Entry 5Z23 (X-ray diffraction, 2.73 A resolution); this record covers chains G and I of the 10 polymer chains in the assembly.

Chain G:
Protein: Histone H2A type 1-B/E
Source organism: Homo sapiens
UniProt: P04908 (H2A1B_HUMAN); residues 0-129 here correspond to UniProt positions 1-130 (UniProt number = residue number + 1)
Sequence (167 residues; each row starts with the number of its first residue; numbers below 1 keep their minus sign (Gly-3 is residue -3)):
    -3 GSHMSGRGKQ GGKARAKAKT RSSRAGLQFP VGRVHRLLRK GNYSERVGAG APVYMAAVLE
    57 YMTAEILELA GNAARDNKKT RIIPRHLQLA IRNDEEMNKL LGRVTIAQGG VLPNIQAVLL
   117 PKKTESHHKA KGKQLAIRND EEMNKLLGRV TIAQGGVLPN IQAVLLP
Unresolved in the structure: -3 to 14, 119-163
Sequence notes: expression tag (-3 to -1, 130-163); engineered mutation Mse51 (Leu52 in P04908), Mse58 (Leu59 in P04908), Mse93 (Leu94 in P04908)
Modified positions: Mse0, Mse51, Mse58, Mse93, Mse139 (selenomethionine)
UniProt features mapped onto this chain:
  - modified residue: Ser1 (N-acetylserine), Arg3 (Citrulline), Lys5 (N6-(2-hydroxyisobutyryl)lysine), Lys9 (N6-(2-hydroxyisobutyryl)lysine), Lys13 (N6-(beta-hydroxybutyryl)lysine), Lys36 (N6-(2-hydroxyisobutyryl)lysine), Lys74 (N6-(2-hydroxyisobutyryl)lysine), Lys75 (N6-(2-hydroxyisobutyryl)lysine), Lys95 (N6-(2-hydroxyisobutyryl)lysine), Gln104 (N5-methylglutamine), Lys118 (N6-(2-hydroxyisobutyryl)lysine), Lys119 (N6-crotonyllysine), Thr120 (Phosphothreonine), Lys125 (N6-crotonyllysine)
  - cross-link (Glycyl lysine isopeptide (Lys-Gly)): Lys13 (interchain with G-Cter in ubiquitin), Lys15 (interchain with G-Cter in ubiquitin), Lys119 (interchain with G-Cter in ubiquitin)

Chain I:
Molecule: 146-nt DNA strand
Source organism: Homo sapiens
Sequence (146 nucleotides; row label = number of the first residue in the row):
     1 ATCAATATCC ACCTGCAGAT TCTACCAAAA GTGTATTTGG AAACTGCTCC ATCAAAAGGC
    61 ATGTTCAGCT GAATTCAGCT GAACATGCCT TTTGATGGAG CAGTTTCCAA ATACACTTTT
   121 GGTAGAATCT GCAGGTGGAT ATTGAT

Chain G / chain I interface:
Pairs across the interface (16):
  Lys15(G) with DT119(I), salt bridge to the phosphate
  Arg29(G) with DG121(I), hydrogen bond to the phosphate; DG122(I), salt bridge to the phosphate
  Arg35(G) with DT112(I), phosphate contact
  Arg42(G) with DA111(I), phosphate contact; DT112(I), phosphate contact
  Val43(G) with DA111(I), sugar contact; DT112(I), hydrogen bond to the phosphate
  Gly44(G) with DA111(I), phosphate contact
  Ala45(G) with DA111(I), hydrogen bond to the phosphate
  Lys75(G) with DC132(I), phosphate contact; DA133(I), salt bridge to the phosphate
  Thr76(G) with DG131(I), hydrogen bond to the phosphate; DC132(I), hydrogen bond to the phosphate
  Arg77(G) with DG131(I), hydrogen bond to the sugar; DC132(I), hydrogen bond to the phosphate
Also at the interface, not in a pair above, chain G (11 interface residues in all): Glu41
Also at the interface, not in a pair above, chain I (9 interface residues in all): DT130

Overview:
The interface between chain G and chain I involves 11 residues on one side and 9 on the other, with 7 hydrogen
bonds and 3 salt bridges. Polar contacts include Arg77(G)-DG131(I), Arg29(G)-DG121(I) and Val43(G)-DT112(I).
Here chain G is Histone H2A type 1-B/E and chain I is a 146-nt DNA strand, both from Homo sapiens. Entry 5Z23
(Crystal structure of the nucleosome containing a chimeric histone H3/CENP-A CATD) was determined by X-ray
diffraction, deposited together with 5ZBX.
